7ON1 - chains b and a of the 12 polymer chains in the assembly; structure by electron microscopy, 3.35 A resolution.

== Chain b ==
Name: Histone H4
Organism: Saccharomyces cerevisiae
Reference sequence: A0A6A5Q1V3 (A0A6A5Q1V3_YEASX); numbering as in UniProt (aligned over 1-103)
Amino-acid sequence (105 residues; each row starts with the number of its first residue; numbers below 1 keep their minus sign (Gly-1 is residue -1)):
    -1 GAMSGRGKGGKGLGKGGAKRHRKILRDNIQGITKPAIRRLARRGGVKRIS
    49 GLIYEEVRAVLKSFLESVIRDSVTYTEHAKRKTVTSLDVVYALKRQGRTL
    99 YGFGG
Unresolved in the structure: -1 to 24
Sequence notes: expression tag (-1 to 0)

== Chain a ==
Name: BJ4_G0007000.mRNA.1.CDS.1
Organism: Saccharomyces cerevisiae
Reference sequence: A0A6A5PV75 (A0A6A5PV75_YEASX); residues 1-229 here = UniProt positions 1-229
Amino-acid sequence (231 residues; row label = number of the first residue in the row; numbers below 1 keep their minus sign (Gly-1 is residue -1)):
    -1 GAMSSKQQWVSSAIQSDSSGRSLSNVNRLAGDQQSINDRALSLLQRTRAT
    49 KNLFPRREERRRYESSKSDLDIETDYEDQAGNLEIETENEEEAEMETEVP
    99 APVRTHSYALDRYVRQKRREKQRKQSLKRVEKKYTPSELALYEIRKYQRS
   149 TDLLISKIPFARLVKEVTDEFTTKDQDLRWQSMAIMALQEASEAYLVGLL
   199 EHTNLLALHAKRITIMKKDMQLARRIRGQFI
Unresolved in the structure: -1 to 132
Sequence notes: expression tag (-1 to 0)

== Interface between chain b and chain a ==
Pairs across the interface (77):
  Asn26(b) with Arg160(a), hydrogen bond; Glu164(a)
  Ile27(b) with Leu161(a), hydrophobic
  Gly29(b) with Pro157(a)
  Ile30(b) with Ile153(a), hydrophobic
  Arg37(b) with Tyr145(a); Leu152(a)
  Leu38(b) with Leu152(a); Val195(a), hydrophobic; Leu198(a)
  Ala39(b) with Leu198(a)
  Arg40(b) with Glu141(a), salt bridge; Ile142(a); Tyr145(a)
  Arg41(b) with Tyr145(a), hydrogen bond (side chain-backbone); Gln146(a); Ser148(a), hydrogen bond (side chain-backbone); Thr149(a); Asp150(a), salt bridge
  Gly42(b) with Glu199(a)
  Gly43(b) with Ile142(a); Asn202(a), hydrogen bond (backbone-side chain)
  Val44(b) with Asn202(a); Ile213(a), hydrophobic
  Lys45(b) with Leu139(a); Ile211(a)
  Arg46(b) with Ile211(a); Thr212(a), hydrogen bond; Ile213(a), hydrogen bond (backbone-backbone)
  Ser48(b) with Ile213(a)
  Ile51(b) with Ile213(a), hydrophobic; Met214(a); Lys215(a); Met218(a), hydrophobic
  Glu54(b) with Met218(a); Gln219(a); Arg222(a), salt bridge
  Val58(b) with Leu197(a), hydrophobic; Arg222(a)
  Leu59(b) with Ser190(a); Leu194(a), hydrophobic
  Ser61(b) with Phe228(a)
  Phe62(b) with Ser190(a)
  Leu63(b) with Phe158(a), hydrophobic; Leu161(a), hydrophobic; Leu186(a), hydrophobic; Ser190(a)
  Glu64(b) with Phe169(a)
  Val66(b) with Leu186(a), hydrophobic
  Ile67(b) with Val162(a), hydrophobic; Thr166(a); Phe169(a), hydrophobic; Trp178(a), hydrophobic; Leu186(a), hydrophobic
  Arg68(b) with Phe169(a)
  Val71(b) with Thr166(a); Thr170(a); Leu176(a), hydrophobic
  Thr74(b) with Leu176(a)
  Lys80(b) with Gln174(a); Leu176(a); Arg177(a), hydrogen bond (backbone-backbone)
  Thr81(b) with Arg177(a); Gln179(a)
  Val82(b) with Arg177(a), hydrogen bond (backbone-backbone); Trp178(a), hydrophobic; Gln179(a)
  Thr83(b) with Gln179(a); Ala182(a)
  Ser84(b) with Ala182(a)
  Val87(b) with Trp178(a), hydrophobic; Ala182(a), hydrophobic
  Leu91(b) with Ala189(a), hydrophobic
  Arg96(b) with Gln227(a), hydrogen bond
  Leu98(b) with Ala185(a), hydrophobic
  Phe101(b) with Met184(a), hydrophobic; Ala185(a), hydrophobic
Also at the interface, not in a pair above, chain b (45 interface residues in all): Ala34, Ile47, Leu50, Val55, Ser70, Glu75, Arg79
Also at the interface, not in a pair above, chain a (52 interface residues in all): Ala138, Val165, Met181, Glu188, Glu191, Tyr193

== Summary ==
Chain b and chain a form an interface of 45 and 52 residues respectively, with 9 hydrogen bonds and 3 salt
bridges. Polar pairs include Arg40(b)-Glu141(a), Arg41(b)-Asp150(a) and Glu54(b)-Arg222(a).
Chain b is Histone H4 and chain a is BJ4_G0007000.mRNA.1.CDS.1, both from Saccharomyces cerevisiae; the
structure, Cenp-A nucleosome in complex with Cenp-C, was determined by electron microscopy.
